Entry 3JCO (electron microscopy, 4.80 A resolution (low resolution: residue-level contacts below are approximate; hydrogen-bond / salt-bridge calls are withheld)); this record covers chains S and T of the 47 polymer chains in the assembly.

Chain S:
Molecule: 26S proteasome regulatory subunit RPN3
Source organism: Saccharomyces cerevisiae S288c
UniProt: P40016 (RPN3_YEAST); numbering as in UniProt (aligned over 1-523)
Sequence (523 residues; row label = number of the first residue in the row):
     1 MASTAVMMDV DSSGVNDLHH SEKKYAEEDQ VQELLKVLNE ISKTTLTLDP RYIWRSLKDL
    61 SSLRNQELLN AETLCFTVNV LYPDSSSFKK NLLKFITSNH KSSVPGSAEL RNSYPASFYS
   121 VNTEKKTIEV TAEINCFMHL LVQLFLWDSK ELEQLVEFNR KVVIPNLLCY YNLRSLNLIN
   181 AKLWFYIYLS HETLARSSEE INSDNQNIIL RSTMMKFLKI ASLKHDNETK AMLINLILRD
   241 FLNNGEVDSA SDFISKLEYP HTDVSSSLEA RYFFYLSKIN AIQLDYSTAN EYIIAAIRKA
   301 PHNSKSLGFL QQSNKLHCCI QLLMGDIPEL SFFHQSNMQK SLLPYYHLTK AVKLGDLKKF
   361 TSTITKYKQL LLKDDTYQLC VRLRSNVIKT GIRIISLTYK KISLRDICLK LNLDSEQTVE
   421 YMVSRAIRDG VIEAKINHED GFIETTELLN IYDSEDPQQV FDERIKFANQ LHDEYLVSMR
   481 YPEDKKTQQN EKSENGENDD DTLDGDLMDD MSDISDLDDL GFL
Disordered / not traced: 77-125, 489-523

Chain T:
Molecule: 26S proteasome regulatory subunit RPN12
Source organism: Saccharomyces cerevisiae S288c
UniProt: P32496 (RPN12_YEAST); numbering as in UniProt (aligned over 1-274)
Sequence (274 residues; numbered 1 to 274; the number before each row is that of its first residue):
     1 MPSLAELTKS LSIAFENGDY AACEKLLPPI KIELIKNNLL IPDLSIQNDI YLNDLMITKR
    61 ILEVGALASI QTFNFDSFEN YFNQLKPYYF SNNHKLSESD KKSKLISLYL LNLLSQNNTT
   121 KFHSELQYLD KHIKNLEDDS LLSYPIKLDR WLMEGSYQKA WDLLQSGSQN ISEFDSFTDI
   181 LKSAIRDEIA KNTELSYDFL PLSNIKALLF FNNEKETEKF ALERNWPIVN SKVYFNNQSK
   241 EKADYEDEMM HEEDQKTNII EKAMDYAISI ENIV
Disordered / not traced: 1-5, 273-274

Chain S / chain T interface:
Pairs across the interface (83; chain S residue first):
  S198(S) - N93(T)
  E199(S) - N92(T)
  E199(S) - N93(T)
  N202(S) - L44(T)
  N202(S) - N93(T)
  S203(S) - S91(T)
  S203(S) - N92(T)
  S203(S) - N93(T)
  D204(S) - N92(T)
  N205(S) - L44(T)
  N244(S) - Q127(T)
  N244(S) - Y128(T)
  N244(S) - D130(T)
  G245(S) - Y128(T)
  E246(S) - K121(T)
  E246(S) - S124(T)
  E246(S) - E125(T)
  E246(S) - Y128(T)
  D248(S) - K121(T)
  D248(S) - S124(T)
  I282(S) - T120(T)
  I282(S) - H123(T)
  I282(S) - S124(T)
  I282(S) - Q127(T)
  Q283(S) - T120(T)
  K368(S) - I133(T)
  D375(S) - Q127(T)
  Y377(S) - I133(T)
  V381(S) - R150(T)
  R382(S) - M153(T)
  R382(S) - E154(T)
  S385(S) - E154(T)
  N386(S) - E154(T)
  K389(S) - E154(T)
  T418(S) - S156(T)
  T418(S) - Q158(T)
  E420(S) - L208(T)
  Y421(S) - S156(T)
  Y421(S) - Q158(T)
  Y421(S) - I189(T)
  Y421(S) - A207(T)
  Y421(S) - L208(T)
  Y421(S) - F210(T)
  M422(S) - S156(T)
  S424(S) - N192(T)
  S424(S) - S196(T)
  R425(S) - R150(T)
  R425(S) - W151(T)
  R425(S) - E154(T)
  R425(S) - G155(T)
  R425(S) - S156(T)
  I427(S) - L195(T)
  I427(S) - S196(T)
  R428(S) - L152(T)
  R428(S) - M153(T)
  R428(S) - E154(T)
  R428(S) - G155(T)
  R428(S) - Y157(T)
  R428(S) - E188(T)
  R428(S) - N192(T)
  R428(S) - L195(T)
  D429(S) - E154(T)
  K435(S) - L195(T)
  K435(S) - S196(T)
  K435(S) - D198(T)
  K435(S) - Q238(T)
  I436(S) - S196(T)
  I436(S) - Y197(T)
  N437(S) - Y197(T)
  N437(S) - F199(T)
  H438(S) - Y197(T)
  H438(S) - N204(T)
  E439(S) - F199(T)
  E439(S) - L200(T)
  E439(S) - P201(T)
  E439(S) - N204(T)
  E439(S) - K232(T)
  E455(S) - H251(T)
  D462(S) - I260(T)
  I465(S) - I260(T)
  I465(S) - M264(T)
  H472(S) - A267(T)
  Y475(S) - E271(T)
Also at the interface, not in a pair above, chain S (45 interface residues in all): I201, L284, L383, V423, Q459, L476
Also at the interface, not in a pair above, chain T (55 interface residues in all): D43, S45, I46, T119, L129, H132, I146, D149, T193, L209, K256, N272

Summary:
Chain S and chain T form an interface of 45 and 55 residues respectively.
Chain S is 26S proteasome regulatory subunit RPN3 and chain T is 26S proteasome regulatory subunit RPN12, both
from Saccharomyces cerevisiae S288c; the structure, Structure of yeast 26S proteasome in M1 state derived from
Titan dataset, was determined by electron microscopy (same publication as 3JCP).
